Entry 5GPK (X-ray diffraction, 2.10 A resolution); this record covers chains A and B.

== Chain A (and B) ==
Name: Putative nucleosome assembly protein C36B7.08c
Organism: Schizosaccharomyces pombe 972h-
Notes: chain B of this document is another copy of the same molecule, construct and numbering; everything in this record applies to it too
UniProtKB: Q9HGN2 (YO48_SCHPO); numbering as in UniProt (aligned over 1-244)
Chain sequence (274 residues; each row starts with the number of its first residue):
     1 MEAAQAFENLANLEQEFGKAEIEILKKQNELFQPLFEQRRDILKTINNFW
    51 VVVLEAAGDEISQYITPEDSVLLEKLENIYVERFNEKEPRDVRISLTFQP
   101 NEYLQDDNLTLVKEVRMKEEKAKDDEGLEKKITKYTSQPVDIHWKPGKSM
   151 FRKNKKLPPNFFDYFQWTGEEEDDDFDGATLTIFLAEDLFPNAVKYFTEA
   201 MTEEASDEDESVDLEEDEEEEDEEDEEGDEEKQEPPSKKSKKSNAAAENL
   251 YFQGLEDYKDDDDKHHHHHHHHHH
Unresolved in the structure: 1, 208-274 (chain B: 208-274)
Sequence notes: engineered mutation Mse-117 (Ile in Q9HGN2), Mse-150 (Leu in Q9HGN2); expression tag (245-274)
Modified / non-standard residues: Mse-1, Mse-117, Mse-150 (selenomethionine); Mse-201 (selenomethionine; parent Met)
Curated features (UniProtKB/Swiss-Prot):
  - modified residue: Ser-211 (Phosphoserine)
What the authors report for this chain:
  - mutagenesis - L10A/F17A/I24A/F32A: abolished binding to Putative nucleosome assembly protein C36B7.08c (chain A)

== Interface between chain A and chain B ==
Residue-residue contacts (52; chain A residue first):
  Ala-6(A) / Ile-42(B)
  Ala-6(A) / Thr-45(B)
  Phe-7(A) / Ile-46(B)  hydrophobic
  Phe-7(A) / Phe-197(B)  hydrophobic
  Asn-9(A) / Ile-42(B)
  Leu-10(A) / Ile-42(B)  hydrophobic
  Leu-10(A) / Ile-46(B)  hydrophobic
  Leu-13(A) / Leu-35(B)
  Leu-13(A) / Gln-38(B)
  Leu-13(A) / Arg-39(B)
  Glu-14(A) / Val-194(B)
  Glu-16(A) / Leu-35(B)
  Phe-17(A) / Phe-32(B)  hydrophobic
  Phe-17(A) / Leu-35(B)  hydrophobic
  Phe-17(A) / Phe-36(B)  hydrophobic
  Phe-17(A) / Arg-39(B)
  Ala-20(A) / Phe-32(B)  hydrophobic
  Glu-21(A) / Phe-32(B)
  Glu-23(A) / Lys-27(B)  salt bridge
  Glu-23(A) / Leu-31(B)
  Ile-24(A) / Lys-27(B)
  Ile-24(A) / Gln-28(B)
  Ile-24(A) / Leu-31(B)  hydrophobic
  Ile-24(A) / Phe-32(B)  hydrophobic
  Lys-27(A) / Glu-23(B)  salt bridge
  Gln-28(A) / Ile-24(B)
  Leu-31(A) / Ala-20(B)
  Leu-31(A) / Glu-23(B)
  Leu-31(A) / Ile-24(B)  hydrophobic
  Phe-32(A) / Ala-20(B)  hydrophobic
  Phe-32(A) / Glu-21(B)
  Phe-32(A) / Ile-24(B)  hydrophobic
  Leu-35(A) / Leu-13(B)  hydrophobic
  Leu-35(A) / Glu-16(B)
  Leu-35(A) / Phe-17(B)  hydrophobic
  Phe-36(A) / Phe-17(B)  hydrophobic
  Gln-38(A) / Leu-13(B)
  Arg-39(A) / Leu-10(B)
  Arg-39(A) / Leu-13(B)
  Ile-42(A) / Ala-6(B)
  Ile-42(A) / Asn-9(B)
  Ile-42(A) / Leu-10(B)  hydrophobic
  Ile-42(A) / Leu-13(B)  hydrophobic
  Ile-46(A) / Phe-7(B)  hydrophobic
  Ile-46(A) / Leu-10(B)  hydrophobic
  Asp-125(A) / Glu-204(B)
  Lys-130(A) / Glu-199(B)  salt bridge
  Lys-130(A) / Thr-202(B)  hydrogen bond
  Val-194(A) / Glu-14(B)
  Phe-197(A) / Phe-7(B)  hydrophobic
  Thr-202(A) / Asp-124(B)
  Thr-202(A) / Lys-130(B)  hydrogen bond
Also at the interface, not in a pair above, chain A (33 interface residues in all): Leu-43, Thr-45, Asp-124, Lys-131, Lys-195, Ser-206
Also at the interface, not in a pair above, chain B (33 interface residues in all): Leu-43, Asp-125, Lys-195

== Overview ==
The chain A/chain B interface involves 33 residues from each chain; the contacts include 2 hydrogen bonds and
3 salt bridges. Polar contacts include Glu-23(A)/Lys-27(B), Lys-130(A)/Glu-199(B) and Lys-130(A)/Thr-202(B).
The paper reports that L10A/F17A/I24A/F32A of chain A abolish binding to Putative nucleosome assembly protein
C36B7.08c (chain A).
Chain A and chain B are both Putative nucleosome assembly protein C36B7.08c (Schizosaccharomyces pombe 972h-);
the structure, Crystal structure of Ccp1 mutant, was determined by X-ray diffraction (same publication as
5GPL).
